Entry 8VMI (electron microscopy, 3.10 A resolution); this record covers chains A and B of the 9 polymer chains in the assembly.

[Chain A]
Molecule: Polycomb protein EED
From: Homo sapiens
Reference sequence: O75530 (EED_HUMAN); numbering as in UniProt (aligned over 1-441)
Chain sequence (441 residues; numbered 1 to 441; the number before each row is that of its first residue):
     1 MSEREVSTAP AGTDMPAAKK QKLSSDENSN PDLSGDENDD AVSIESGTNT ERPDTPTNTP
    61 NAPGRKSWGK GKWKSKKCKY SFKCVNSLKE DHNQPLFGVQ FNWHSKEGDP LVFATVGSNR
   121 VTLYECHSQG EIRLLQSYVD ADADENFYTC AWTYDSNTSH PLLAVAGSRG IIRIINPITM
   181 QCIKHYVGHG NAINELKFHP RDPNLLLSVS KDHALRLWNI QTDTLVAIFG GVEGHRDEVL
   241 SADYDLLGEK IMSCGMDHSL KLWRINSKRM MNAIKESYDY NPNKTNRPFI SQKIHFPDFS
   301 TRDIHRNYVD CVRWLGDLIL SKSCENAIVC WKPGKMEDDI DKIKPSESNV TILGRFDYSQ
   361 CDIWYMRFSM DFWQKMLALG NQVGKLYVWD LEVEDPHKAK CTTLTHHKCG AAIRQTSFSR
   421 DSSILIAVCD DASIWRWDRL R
Unresolved in the structure: 1-79, 441
Swiss-Prot annotation at these positions:
  - modified residue: Ser2 (N-acetylserine), Ser34 (Phosphoserine), Thr55 (Phosphothreonine), Lys66 (N6,N6,N6-trimethyllysine), Lys197 (N6,N6,N6-trimethyllysine), Lys268 (N6,N6,N6-trimethyllysine), Lys284 (N6,N6,N6-trimethyllysine)
  - natural variant: Asn194 (N194S: In COGIS), Arg236 (R236G: In COGIS; R236T: In COGIS), His258 (H258Y: In COGIS), Arg302 (R302G: In COGIS; R302S: In COGIS)
  - mutagenesis: Phe97 (F97A: Abolishes binding to H3K27me3), Tyr148 (Y148A: Abolishes binding to H3K27me3), Ile193 (I193N: Impairs interaction with EZH2), Leu196 (L196P: Impairs interaction with EZH2), Ser300 to Thr301 (Impairs interaction with the matrix protein MA of HIV-1), His305 to Tyr308 (Impairs interaction with the matrix protein MA of HIV-1), Trp364 (W364A: Abolishes binding to H3K27me3; W364L: Abolishes binding to H3K27me3), Tyr365 (Y365A: Abolishes binding to H3K27me3)

[Chain B]
Molecule: Histone H3.1
From: Homo sapiens
Reference sequence: P68431 (H31_HUMAN); residues 1-6 here correspond to UniProt positions 2-7 (UniProt number = residue number + 1)
Chain sequence (6 residues; row label = number of the first residue in the row):
     1 ARTKQT
Modified positions: Lys4 (N-trimethyllysine; M3L)
Swiss-Prot annotation at these positions:
  - modified residue: Arg2 (Asymmetric dimethylarginine), Thr3 (Phosphothreonine), Lys4 (Allysine), Gln5 (5-glutamyl dopamine), Thr6 (Phosphothreonine)
Reported in the primary citation:
  - post-translational modification sites: Lys4

[Interface between chain A and chain B]
Residue-residue contacts - 18 pairs, chain A then chain B:
  Pro95(A) with Gln5(B)
  Tyr148(A) with Lys4(B)
  Met256(A) with Arg2(B)
  Asn307(A) with Ala1(B)
  Tyr308(A) with Ala1(B); Arg2(B)
  Cys324(A) with Ala1(B), hydrogen bond (side chain-backbone)
  Ile363(A) with Thr3(B); Lys4(B); Gln5(B)
  Trp364(A) with Ala1(B); Arg2(B); Thr3(B); Lys4(B)
  Tyr365(A) with Lys4(B)
  Arg414(A) with Lys4(B), hydrogen bond (side chain-backbone); Gln5(B)
  Asp430(A) with Gln5(B), hydrogen bond
Other interface residues (no listed pair), chain A (14 interface residues in all): Phe97, Glu238, Gln382
Other interface residues (no listed pair), chain B (6 interface residues in all): Thr6
The authors on this interface:
  - residue pairs: Ile363(A)-Thr6(B) (hydrophobic contact), Gln382(A)-Thr6(B) (hydrophobic contact)

[Summary]
14 residues of chain A and 6 residues of chain B are in contact, with 3 hydrogen bonds. Polar pairs include
Cys324(A)-Ala1(B), Arg414(A)-Lys4(B) and Asp430(A)-Gln5(B). The authors report hydrophobic contacts between
Ile363(A) and Thr6(B) and Gln382(A) and Thr6(B). Curated annotation (UniProt) lists 12 mutagenesis sites on
chain A. From the paper: a modification site at Lys4(B).
Chain A is Polycomb protein EED and chain B is Histone H3.1, both from Homo sapiens; the structure,
PRC2_AJ119-450 bound to H3K4me3, was determined by electron microscopy (same publication as 8VMJ, 8VML, 8VMN,
8VNV, 8VNZ, 8VO0 and 8VOB).
